8ZDJ - chains S and m of the 42 polymer chains in the assembly; structure by electron microscopy, 3.74 A resolution.

Chain S:
Molecule: Tail Tube Protein (gp13)
Organism: Mycolicibacterium smegmatis MC2 155
Chain sequence (299 residues; each row starts with the number of its first residue):
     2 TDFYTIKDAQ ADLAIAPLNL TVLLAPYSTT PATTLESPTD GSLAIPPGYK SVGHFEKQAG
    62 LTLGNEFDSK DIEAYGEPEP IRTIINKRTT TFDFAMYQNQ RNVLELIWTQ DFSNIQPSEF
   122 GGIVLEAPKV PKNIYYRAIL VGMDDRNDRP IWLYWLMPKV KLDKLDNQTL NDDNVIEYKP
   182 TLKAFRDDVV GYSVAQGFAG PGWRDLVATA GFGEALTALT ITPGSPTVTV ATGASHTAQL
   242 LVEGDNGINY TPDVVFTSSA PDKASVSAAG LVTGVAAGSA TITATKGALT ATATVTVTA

Chain m:
Molecule: Terminator Protein (gp12)
Organism: Mycolicibacterium smegmatis MC2 155
Chain sequence (165 residues; each row starts with the number of its first residue):
     2 AVVLPDWYEE AFVNVENLFI DMFTDLLPDY ESGCWAPDDW LADEIEVKPT IWFFRLPGGR
    62 VDWDGRKDEC QLQVMVVTGS RDDSWRLMDF VRAMLLPMQG DKYKMADGYT AQIRCAGEVA
   122 GPQLLTPGQR IDTRVVTATF KVSVSMKSAK NYKQKLYELW QALRG

How chain S and chain m interact:
Residue-residue contacts - 27 pairs, chain S then chain m:
  D3(S) with Y158(m); Q162(m), hydrogen bond
  Y5(S) with Q155(m); Y158(m), hydrophobic
  A12(S) with R67(m); A150(m)
  D13(S) with R67(m), salt bridge; A150(m)
  A15(S) with R67(m)
  A17(S) with R115(m)
  L19(S) with Q100(m); G101(m); Q113(m); R115(m)
  N20(S) with Q100(m)
  H55(S) with Q100(m)
  K58(S) with Q100(m)
  M144(S) with K103(m); Q113(m)
  D145(S) with Q113(m)
  D146(S) with K103(m), salt bridge; Q113(m), hydrogen bond (backbone-side chain)
  R147(S) with R67(m)
  N148(S) with Y110(m); T111(m), hydrogen bond (side chain-backbone)
  D149(S) with K103(m), salt bridge; T111(m), hydrogen bond
Also at the interface, not in a pair above, chain m (18 interface residues in all): D65, L97, M99, G109, S149, K154

In short:
16 residues of chain S and 18 residues of chain m are in contact; the contacts include 4 hydrogen bonds and 3
salt bridges. Polar contacts include D13(S)-R67(m), D146(S)-K103(m) and D149(S)-K103(m).
Chain S is Tail Tube Protein (gp13) and chain m is Terminator Protein (gp12), both from Mycolicibacterium
smegmatis MC2 155; the structure, Cryo-EM structure of Mycobacteriophage Douge genome-packed connector (gp5,
gp9, gp10, gp12 and gp13), was determined by electron microscopy (same publication as 8ZDK, 8ZDL, 8ZDO and
8ZDQ).
